Entry 4YJZ (X-ray diffraction, 2.72 A resolution); this record covers chains E and L.

Chain E:
Name: Hemagglutinin
Source organism: Influenza A virus
UniProt: A7UPX0 (A7UPX0_9INFA); residues 52-267 here correspond to UniProt positions 65-280 (UniProt number = residue number + 13)
Chain sequence (222 residues; each row starts with the number of its first residue):
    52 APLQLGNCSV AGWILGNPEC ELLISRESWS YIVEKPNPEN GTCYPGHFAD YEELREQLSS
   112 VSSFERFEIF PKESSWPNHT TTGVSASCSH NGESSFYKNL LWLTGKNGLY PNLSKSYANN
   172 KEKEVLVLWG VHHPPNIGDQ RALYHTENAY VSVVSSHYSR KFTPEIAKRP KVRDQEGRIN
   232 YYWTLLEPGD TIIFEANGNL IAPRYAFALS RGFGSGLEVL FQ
Unresolved in the structure: 264-273
Sequence notes: conflict Gln226 (Arg239 in A7UPX0); expression tag (268-273)
Disulfide bonds: Cys59-Cys71, Cys94-Cys139
Covalent attachments: N-acetylglucosamine (NAG) linked to Asn58, Asn91, Asn129
From the paper describing this entry:
  - mutagenesis - G189D: decreased binding to CH65

Chain L:
Name: scFv H2526
Source organism: Homo sapiens
Notes: antibody fragment or engineered binder
Chain sequence (269 residues; row label = number of the first residue in the row; note: 73 numbers in that range are skipped by the numbering (no residue carries them; nothing is unmodelled there)):
     1 QSVLTQPLSA PGTPGQRVTI SCSGSSSNVG TNAVDWYQRL PGTAPKLLIY YNNQRPSGVP
    61 DRFSGSKSGT SASLAISGLR SEDEADYYCA TWDNSLNDRV FGGGTKLTVL
   184 GGGGGGSGGG GSGGGGSQVQ LVQSGAEVRK PGSSVKVSCK ASRGTFSNHA VSWVRQAPGH
   244 GLEWLGGLIP IFSTPHYAQK FQGRVTITAD ESTNTVHMEL SSLRSEDTAV YYCAREIPGA
   304 TSGPDHFFFY GMDVWGQGTT VAVSSASGSS GSGHHHHHH
Unresolved in the structure: 1-2, 184-200, 327-342
Disulfide bonds: Cys22-Cys89, Cys222-Cys296

Chain E / chain L interface:
Pairs across the interface (42):
  Tyr95(E) - Ser305(L)  hydrogen bond (side chain-backbone)
  Thr131(E) - Asn94(L)
  Thr133(E) - Asn94(L)
  Gly134(E) - Pro307(L)
  Val135(E) - Pro307(L)
  Val135(E) - Asp308(L)  hydrogen bond (backbone-backbone)
  Ser136(E) - Asp308(L)
  Ala137(E) - Ile254(L)
  Ala137(E) - Phe255(L)
  Ala137(E) - Thr257(L)
  Ala137(E) - Asp308(L)  hydrogen bond (backbone-side chain)
  Ser138(E) - Ile254(L)
  Ser145(E) - Asp308(L)  hydrogen bond
  Trp153(E) - Ser305(L)
  Trp153(E) - Gly306(L)
  Lys157(E) - Thr31(L)
  Asn158(E) - Ser26(L)  hydrogen bond
  Asn158(E) - Gly30(L)
  Asn158(E) - Thr31(L)
  Gly159(E) - Gly30(L)
  His183(E) - Ser305(L)  hydrogen bond (side chain-backbone)
  Pro185(E) - Ser305(L)
  Pro186(E) - Ser305(L)
  Gly189(E) - Gly302(L)
  Asp190(E) - Gly302(L)
  Asp190(E) - Ala303(L)
  Asp190(E) - Thr304(L)  hydrogen bond (side chain-backbone)
  Asp190(E) - Ser305(L)  hydrogen bond
  Ala193(E) - Tyr51(L)
  Ala193(E) - Gly302(L)
  Ala193(E) - Phe310(L)
  Leu194(E) - Pro307(L)
  Leu194(E) - Phe310(L)  hydrophobic
  Lys222(E) - Asn231(L)
  Arg224(E) - Phe255(L)
  Asp225(E) - Pro253(L)
  Asp225(E) - Ile254(L)
  Asp225(E) - Phe255(L)  hydrogen bond (side chain-backbone)
  Gln226(E) - Ile254(L)
  Gln226(E) - Thr304(L)
  Gln226(E) - Ser305(L)
  Gly228(E) - Ser305(L)
Other interface residues (no listed pair), chain E (31 interface residues in all): Gly143, Glu144, Thr155, Gly156, Asn187, Arg192
Other interface residues (no listed pair), chain L (22 interface residues in all): Ile252, Gln265, His309, Tyr313
From the paper, about this interface:
  - epitope / paratope residues, chain E: Ser145(E), Trp153(E), Leu194(E)

Overview:
31 residues of chain E and 22 residues of chain L are in contact, with 9 hydrogen bonds. Polar pairs include
Tyr95(E)-Ser305(L), Ala137(E)-Asp308(L) and Ser145(E)-Asp308(L). Covalently linked N-acetylglucosamine: at
Asn58(E), Asn91(E) and Asn129(E). The paper reports that G189D of chain E reduces binding to CH65;
epitope/paratope residues Ser145(E), Trp153(E) and Leu194(E).
Here chain E is Hemagglutinin (Influenza A virus) and chain L is scFv H2526 (Homo sapiens). Entry 4YJZ (Human
antibody H2526 in complex with influenza hemagglutinin H1 Solomon Islands/03/2006) was determined by X-ray
diffraction.
